6FML - chains K and S of the 20 polymer chains in the assembly; structure by electron microscopy, 4.34 A resolution (low resolution: residue-level contacts below are approximate; hydrogen-bond / salt-bridge calls are withheld).

Chain K:
Molecule: Nucleosomal DNA Strand 1
Sequence (196 nucleotides; numbered -123 to 72; the number before each row is that of its first residue; numbers below 1 keep their minus sign (DC-123 is residue -123)):
  -123 CTCGGAACACTATCCGACTGGCACCGGCAAGGTCGCTGTTCAATACATGC
   -73 ACAGGATGTATATATCTGACACGTGCCTGGAGACTAGGGAGTAATCCCCT
   -23 TGGCGGTTAAAACGCGGGGGACAGCGCGTACGTGCGTTTAAGCGGTGCTA
    27 GAGCTTGCTACGACCAATTGAGCGGCCTCGGCACCGGGATTCTCCA
Disordered / not traced: -123 to -74, 71-72

Chain S:
Molecule: Histone H2A type 1
Organism: Homo sapiens
UniProt: P0C0S9 (H2A1_BOVIN); residues 1-129 here correspond to UniProt positions 2-130 (UniProt number = residue number + 1)
Sequence (129 residues; each row starts with the number of its first residue):
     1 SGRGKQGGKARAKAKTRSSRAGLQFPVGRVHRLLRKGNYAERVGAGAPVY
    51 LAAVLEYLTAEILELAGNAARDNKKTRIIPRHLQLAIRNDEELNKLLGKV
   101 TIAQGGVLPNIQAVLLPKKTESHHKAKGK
Disordered / not traced: 1-11, 119-129
UniProt features mapped onto this chain:
  - modified residue: Ser1 (N-acetylserine), Arg3 (Citrulline), Lys5 (N6-(2-hydroxyisobutyryl)lysine), Lys9 (N6-(2-hydroxyisobutyryl)lysine), Lys36 (N6-(2-hydroxyisobutyryl)lysine), Lys74 (N6-(2-hydroxyisobutyryl)lysine), Lys75 (N6-(2-hydroxyisobutyryl)lysine), Lys95 (N6-(2-hydroxyisobutyryl)lysine), Lys99 (N6-glutaryllysine), Gln104 (N5-methylglutamine), Lys118 (N6-(2-hydroxyisobutyryl)lysine), Lys119 (N6-crotonyllysine), Thr120 (Phosphothreonine), Lys125 (N6-crotonyllysine)
  - cross-link (Glycyl lysine isopeptide (Lys-Gly)): Lys13 (interchain with G-Cter in ubiquitin), Lys15 (interchain with G-Cter in ubiquitin), Lys119 (interchain with G-Cter in ubiquitin)

How chain K and chain S interact:
Residue-residue contacts (12):
  DG-44(K) - Gly28(S)
  DG-44(K) - Arg29(S)
  DG-44(K) - Arg32(S)
  DA-43(K) - Ala14(S)
  DA-43(K) - Lys15(S)
  DA-43(K) - Arg17(S)
  DA-43(K) - Gly28(S)
  DG-42(K) - Ala14(S)
  DG-42(K) - Lys15(S)
  DG-42(K) - Arg20(S)
  DA-41(K) - Ala12(S)
  DG-35(K) - Arg42(S)
Interface residues without a listed pair, chain K (6 interface residues in all): DG-45
Interface residues without a listed pair, chain S (11 interface residues in all): Lys13, Thr16

Overview:
Chain K and chain S form an interface of 6 and 11 residues respectively.
Chain K is Nucleosomal DNA Strand 1 and chain S is Histone H2A type 1 (Homo sapiens); the structure, CryoEM
Structure INO80core Nucleosome complex, was determined by electron microscopy (same publication as 6FHS).
